9CAB - chains W and Z of the 20 polymer chains in the assembly; structure by electron microscopy, 3.94 A resolution.

# Chain W
Molecule: Histone H3.2
From: Xenopus laevis
Reference sequence: P84233 (H32_XENLA); residues 1-135 here correspond to UniProt positions 2-136 (UniProt number = residue number + 1)
Sequence (135 residues; each row starts with the number of its first residue):
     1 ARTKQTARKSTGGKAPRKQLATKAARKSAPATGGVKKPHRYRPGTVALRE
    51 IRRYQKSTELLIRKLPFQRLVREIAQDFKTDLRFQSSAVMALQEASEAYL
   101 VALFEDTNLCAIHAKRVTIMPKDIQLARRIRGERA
Unresolved in the structure: 1-38, 135
Sequence notes: variant Ala102 (Gly103 in P84233)
UniProt features mapped onto this chain:
  - modified residue: Arg2 (Asymmetric dimethylarginine), Thr3 (Phosphothreonine), Lys4 (Allysine), Gln5 (5-glutamyl dopamine), Thr6 (Phosphothreonine), Arg8 (Citrulline), Lys9 (N6,N6,N6-trimethyllysine), Ser10 (ADP-ribosylserine), Thr11 (Phosphothreonine), Lys14 (N6-(2-hydroxyisobutyryl)lysine), Arg17 (Asymmetric dimethylarginine), Lys18 (N6-(2-hydroxyisobutyryl)lysine), Lys23 (N6-(2-hydroxyisobutyryl)lysine), Arg26 (Citrulline), Lys27 (N6,N6,N6-trimethyllysine), Ser28 (ADP-ribosylserine), Lys36 (N6,N6,N6-trimethyllysine), Lys37 (N6-methyllysine), Tyr41 (Phosphotyrosine), Lys56 (N6,N6,N6-trimethyllysine) and 8 more in UniProt
  - lipidation: Cys110 (S-palmitoyl cysteine)

# Chain Z
Molecule: 285-nt DNA strand
Sequence (285 nucleotides; row label = number of the first residue in the row; numbers below 1 keep their minus sign (DG-105 is residue -105)):
  -105 GCCAGTGAATTCGAGCTCGGTACCCGGGGATCACAGGATGTACATATCTG
   -55 ACAGCTGCCTGGAGACTAGGGAGTAATCCCCTTGGCGGTTAAAACGCGGG
    -5 GGACAGCGCGTAGCTGCGTTTAAGCGGTGCTAGAGCTGTCTACGACCAAT
    45 TGAGCGGCCTGCGCACCGGGATTCTCCAGCAGGGCTTCCCACGTGCGCAG
    95 CAGGACGCAGCGCTGCCTGAAACTCGCGCCGCGAGGAGAGGGAGGACGAA
   145 CGCGCCCCCACCCCCTTATATAGGCGCCCTTCGAT
Unresolved in the structure: -105 to -77, 93-179

# How chain W and chain Z interact
Contacting residue pairs - 22 pairs, chain W then chain Z:
  Arg40(W) with DG-8(Z), base contact; DC70(Z), sugar contact
  Tyr41(W) with DT69(Z), phosphate contact; DC70(Z), phosphate contact
  Arg42(W) with DG-5(Z), salt bridge to the phosphate; DC70(Z), hydrogen bond to the phosphate
  Pro43(W) with DG-5(Z), phosphate contact
  Thr45(W) with DC70(Z), hydrogen bond to the phosphate
  Arg72(W) with DT-23(Z), salt bridge to the phosphate
  Arg83(W) with DT-24(Z), sugar contact; DT-23(Z), phosphate contact
  Phe84(W) with DT-24(Z), phosphate contact; DT-23(Z), hydrogen bond to the phosphate
  Gln85(W) with DT-24(Z), hydrogen bond to the phosphate
  Ser86(W) with DT-24(Z), phosphate contact
  Arg116(W) with DA-3(Z), phosphate contact; DC-2(Z), salt bridge to the phosphate
  Val117(W) with DG-4(Z), sugar contact; DA-3(Z), hydrogen bond to the phosphate
  Thr118(W) with DG-4(Z), phosphate contact; DA-3(Z), hydrogen bond to the phosphate
  Met120(W) with DC-2(Z), phosphate contact
Also at the interface, not in a pair above, chain W (18 interface residues in all): His39, Arg63, Gln68, Lys115
Also at the interface, not in a pair above, chain Z (13 interface residues in all): DA-14, DA-13, DG-6, DC71

# Overview
Chain W and chain Z form an interface of 18 and 13 residues respectively, with 6 hydrogen bonds and 3 salt
bridges. Among the polar pairs are Arg42(W)-DC70(Z), Thr45(W)-DC70(Z) and Phe84(W)-DT-23(Z).
Chain W is Histone H3.2 (Xenopus laevis) and chain Z is a 285-nt DNA strand; the structure, Cryo-EM structure
of human SRCAP-nucleosome complex in the encounter state (composite structure), was determined by electron
microscopy.
